3S3Q - chain A; structure by X-ray diffraction, 1.80 A resolution.

[Chain A]
Protein: Cathepsin B-like peptidase (C01 family)
Source organism: Schistosoma mansoni
Notes: EC 3.4.22.1
UniProtKB: Q8MNY2 (Q8MNY2_SCHMA); residues 70-323 here correspond to UniProt positions 87-340 (UniProt number = residue number + 17)
Sequence (254 residues; each row starts with the number of its first residue):
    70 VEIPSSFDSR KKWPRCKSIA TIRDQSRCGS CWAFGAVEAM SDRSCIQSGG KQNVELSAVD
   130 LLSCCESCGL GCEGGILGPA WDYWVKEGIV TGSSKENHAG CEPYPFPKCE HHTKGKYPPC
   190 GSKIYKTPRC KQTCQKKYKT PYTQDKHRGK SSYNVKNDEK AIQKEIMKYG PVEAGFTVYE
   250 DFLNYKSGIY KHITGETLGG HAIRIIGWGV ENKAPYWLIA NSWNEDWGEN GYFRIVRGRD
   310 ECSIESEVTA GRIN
Cystine bridges: Cys85-Cys114, Cys97-Cys141, Cys133-Cys199, Cys134-Cys137, Cys170-Cys203, Cys178-Cys189
Differences from the reference sequence: engineered mutation Ala168 (Thr185 in Q8MNY2), Ala283 (Thr300 in Q8MNY2)
Residues lining bound ligands: K11017, bound form (C1P; N~2~-(morpholin-4-ylcarbonyl)-N-[(3S)-1-phenyl-5-(phenylsulfonyl)pentan-3-yl]-L-leucinamide): Gln94, Gly98, Cys100, Trp101, Leu139, Cys141, Glu142, Gly143, Gly144, Ile145, Leu146, Ile193, Gly244, Val247, Phe251, Leu252, Leu267, Gly269, His270, Ala271, Trp292, Glu316
Reported in the primary citation:
  - binding site for K11017, bound form: Gln94, Gly98, Cys100, Trp101, Gly143, Gly144, Ile193, Leu252, Gly269, His270, Trp292, Glu316
  - conformationally variable residues (side-chain flip): Glu316
  - specificity-determining residues: Ile193 (proposed by the authors, not directly observed)

[Overview]
Bound to chain A: K11017, bound form. The paper reports a binding site for K11017, bound form at Gln94, Gly98
and Cys100 among others; the specificity determinant Ile193.
Chain A is Cathepsin B-like peptidase (C01 family) (Schistosoma mansoni); the structure, Structure of
cathepsin B1 from Schistosoma mansoni in complex with K11017 inhibitor, was determined by X-ray diffraction
(same publication as 3QSD and 3S3R).
